PDB entry 3R9G | X-ray diffraction, 1.35 A resolution | chain A

== Chain A ==
Name: MccE protein
From: Escherichia coli
UniProt: Q47510 (Q47510_ECOLX); residues 1-184 here correspond to UniProt positions 338-521 (UniProt number = residue number + 337)
Amino-acid sequence (188 residues; each row starts with the number of its first residue; numbers below 1 keep their minus sign (Gly-3 is residue -3)):
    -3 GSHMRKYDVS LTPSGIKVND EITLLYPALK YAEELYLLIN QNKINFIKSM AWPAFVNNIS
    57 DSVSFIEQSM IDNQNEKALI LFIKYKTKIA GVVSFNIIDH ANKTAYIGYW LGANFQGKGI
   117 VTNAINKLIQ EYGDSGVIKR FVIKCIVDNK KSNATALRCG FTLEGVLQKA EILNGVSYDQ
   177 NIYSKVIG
Unresolved in the structure: -3 to 3, 184
Differences from the reference sequence: expression tag (-3 to 0)
Small-molecule neighbours:
  - 7MC (5'-O-[(R)-[(N-acetyl-L-alpha-aspartyl)amino](3-aminopropoxy)phosphoryl]adenosine): Leu31, Ile35, Met46, Trp48, Val52, Phe61, Ile76, Val88, Val89, Ser90, Asn92, Ile103, Gly104, Tyr105, Trp106, Ile139, Lys140, Ser148, Glu167, Gln176
  - coenzyme A (COA): Phe42, Ser45, Met46, Tyr105, Trp106, Leu107, Phe111, Gln112, Gly113, Lys114, Gly115, Ile116, Val117, Thr118, Asn119, Lys140, Cys141, Asn145, Lys147, Ser148, Thr151, Arg154

== Overview ==
Chain A binds coenzyme A and compound 7MC.
Chain A is MccE protein (Escherichia coli); the structure, Crystal structure of Microcin C7 self immunity
acetyltransferase MccE in complex with Coenzyme A and processed ..., was determined by X-ray diffraction,
deposited together with 3R95, 3R96, 3R9E and 3R9F.
